Entry 6U0T (electron microscopy, 4.16 A resolution (low resolution: residue-level contacts below are approximate; hydrogen-bond / salt-bridge calls are withheld)); this record covers chains K and A of the 13 polymer chains in the assembly.

# Chain K
Name: Tubulin beta chain
Source organism: Tetrahymena thermophila
UniProtKB: P41352 (TBB_TETTH); residues 1-443 here = UniProt positions 1-443
Sequence (443 residues; row label = number of the first residue in the row):
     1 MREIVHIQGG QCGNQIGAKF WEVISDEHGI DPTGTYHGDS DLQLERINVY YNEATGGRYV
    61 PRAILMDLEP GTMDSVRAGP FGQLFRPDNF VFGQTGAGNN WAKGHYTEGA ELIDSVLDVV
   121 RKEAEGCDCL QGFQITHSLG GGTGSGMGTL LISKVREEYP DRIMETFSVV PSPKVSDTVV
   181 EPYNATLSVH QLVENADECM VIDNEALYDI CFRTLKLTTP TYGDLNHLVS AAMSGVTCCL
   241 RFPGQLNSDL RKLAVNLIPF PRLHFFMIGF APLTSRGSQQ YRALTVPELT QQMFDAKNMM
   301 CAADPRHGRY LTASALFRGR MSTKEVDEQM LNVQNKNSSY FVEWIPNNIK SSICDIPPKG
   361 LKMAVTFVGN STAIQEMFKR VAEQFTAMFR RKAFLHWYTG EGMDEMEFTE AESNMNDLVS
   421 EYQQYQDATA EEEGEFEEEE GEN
Unresolved in the structure: 38-47, 431-443
Residues lining bound ligands: GDP (guanosine-5'-diphosphate): G10, Q11, C12, Q15, I16, D67, A97, N99, S138, G141, G142, T143, G144, D177, N204, L207, Y222, L225, N226

# Chain A
Name: RIB43A protein
Source organism: Tetrahymena thermophila (strain SB210)
UniProtKB: A4VDZ5 (A4VDZ5_TETTS); residue numbers follow UniProt; this construct covers 1-142
Sequence (142 residues; numbered 1 to 142; the number before each row is that of its first residue):
     1 MKRVKESYFR EHPHWSDING CSGAKEFEGE DLAYDARIKY QKETQKQWIE QQIREKKMRE
    61 EAERNEERAY ATQTLELNRM RGMLEDDFNR KKASIRQAVK EENQQLDKQK RDLEKQSNNE
   121 KLNYERTEID MVKTRGQKRP FP
Unresolved in the structure: 1-4, 141-142
Reported in the primary citation:
  - binding site for GDP: Y8

# How chain K and chain A interact
Residue-residue contacts - 4 pairs, chain K then chain A:
  R276(K) - V132(A)
  Q279(K) - I129(A)
  Q279(K) - V132(A)
  K362(K) - Y124(A)
Interface residues without a listed pair, chain K (5 interface residues in all): Q280, G360
Interface residues without a listed pair, chain A (5 interface residues in all): E128, R135

# Summary
The chain K/chain A interface involves 5 residues from each chain. Chain K binds GDP. From the paper: a
binding site for GDP at Y8(A).
Chain K is Tubulin beta chain (Tetrahymena thermophila) and chain A is RIB43A protein (Tetrahymena thermophila
(strain SB210)); the structure, Protofilament Ribbon Flagellar Proteins Rib43a-S, was determined by electron
microscopy, deposited together with 6U0H and 6U0U.
